Entry 3EJ9 (X-ray diffraction, 1.50 A resolution); this record covers chains C and F of the 6 polymer chains in the assembly.

Chain C:
Protein: Alpha-subunit of trans-3-chloroacrylic acid dehalogenase
Source organism: Pseudomonas pavonaceae
UniProtKB: Q9EV85 (Q9EV85_PSEPV); residues 0-75 here correspond to UniProt positions 1-76 (UniProt number = residue number + 1)
Amino-acid sequence (76 residues; each row starts with the number of its first residue; numbering starts at 0):
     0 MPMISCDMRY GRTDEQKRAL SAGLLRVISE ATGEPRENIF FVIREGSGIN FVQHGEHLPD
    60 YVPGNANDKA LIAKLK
Unresolved in the structure: 0, 64-75
Differences from the reference sequence: engineered mutation Gln52 (Glu53 in Q9EV85)
What the authors report for this chain:
  - mutagenesis - E52Q: abolished catalytic activity (citing earlier work)

Chain F:
Protein: Beta-subunit of trans-3-chloroacrylic acid dehalogenase
Source organism: Pseudomonas pavonaceae
UniProtKB: Q9EV84 (Q9EV84_PSEPV); residues 1-70 here correspond to UniProt positions 2-71 (UniProt number = residue number + 1)
Amino-acid sequence (70 residues; each row starts with the number of its first residue):
     1 PFIECHIATG LSVARKQQLI RDVIDVTNKS IGSDPKIINV LLVEHAEANM SISGRIHGEA
    61 ASTERTPAVS
Unresolved in the structure: 59-70
What the authors report for this chain:
  - catalytic residues: Pro1 (citing earlier work)

Chain C / chain F interface:
Contacting residue pairs (46; chain C residue first):
  Pro1(C) with His6(F); Ile52(F)
  Met2(C) with Glu4(F); Cys5(F); His6(F), hydrogen bond (backbone-backbone); Ser51(F); Ile52(F), hydrophobic
  Ile3(C) with Ile3(F), hydrophobic; Glu4(F); Cys5(F), hydrophobic
  Ser4(C) with Phe2(F); Ile3(F); Glu4(F), hydrogen bond (backbone-backbone)
  Cys5(C) with Phe2(F)
  Asp6(C) with Pro1(F); Phe2(F), hydrogen bond (backbone-backbone)
  Met7(C) with Ile31(F), hydrophobic
  Arg8(C) with Ile37(F)
  Arg11(C) with Ser33(F)
  Gln15(C) with Ile31(F)
  Ala18(C) with Ser30(F)
  Leu19(C) with Ser30(F)
  Gly22(C) with Val26(F)
  Leu23(C) with Val23(F), hydrophobic; Val26(F), hydrophobic; Thr27(F)
  Arg25(C) with Val26(F)
  Val26(C) with Leu19(F); Asp22(F); Val23(F), hydrophobic; Val26(F), hydrophobic
  Ile27(C) with Leu19(F), hydrophobic
  Glu29(C) with Arg15(F)
  Ala30(C) with Leu11(F); Arg15(F); Leu19(F), hydrophobic
  Thr31(C) with Ile7(F)
  Glu36(C) with Ile52(F); Arg55(F), hydrogen bond (backbone-side chain)
  Asn37(C) with Ile52(F); Arg55(F), hydrogen bond
  Phe39(C) with Ile52(F), hydrophobic
  Gln52(C) with Lys36(F); Ile37(F); Asn39(F), hydrogen bond
  His53(C) with Lys36(F), hydrogen bond (side chain-backbone)
Other interface residues (no listed pair), chain C (28 interface residues in all): Glu33, Ile38, Tyr60
Other interface residues (no listed pair), chain F (26 interface residues in all): Glu47, Met50, Ser53

Summary:
Chain C and chain F form an interface of 28 and 26 residues respectively, with 7 hydrogen bonds. Polar pairs
include Glu36(C)-Arg55(F), Asn37(C)-Arg55(F) and Gln52(C)-Asn39(F). The paper reports the catalytic residue
Pro1(F); E52Q of chain C abolishes catalytic activity.
Chain C is Alpha-subunit of trans-3-chloroacrylic acid dehalogenase and chain F is Beta-subunit of
trans-3-chloroacrylic acid dehalogenase, both from Pseudomonas pavonaceae; the structure, Structural and
mechanistic analysis of trans-3-chloroacrylic acid dehalogenase activity, was determined by X-ray diffraction
together with 3EJ3 and 3EJ7 from the same study.
